Entry 6NJA (X-ray diffraction, 1.92 A resolution); this record covers chain A.

Chain A:
Molecule: Proto-oncogene tyrosine-protein kinase receptor Ret
From: Homo sapiens
Notes: EC 2.7.10.1
UniProtKB: P07949 (RET_HUMAN); residue numbers follow UniProt; this construct covers 705-1013
Amino-acid sequence (314 residues; numbered 700 to 1013; the number before each row is that of its first residue):
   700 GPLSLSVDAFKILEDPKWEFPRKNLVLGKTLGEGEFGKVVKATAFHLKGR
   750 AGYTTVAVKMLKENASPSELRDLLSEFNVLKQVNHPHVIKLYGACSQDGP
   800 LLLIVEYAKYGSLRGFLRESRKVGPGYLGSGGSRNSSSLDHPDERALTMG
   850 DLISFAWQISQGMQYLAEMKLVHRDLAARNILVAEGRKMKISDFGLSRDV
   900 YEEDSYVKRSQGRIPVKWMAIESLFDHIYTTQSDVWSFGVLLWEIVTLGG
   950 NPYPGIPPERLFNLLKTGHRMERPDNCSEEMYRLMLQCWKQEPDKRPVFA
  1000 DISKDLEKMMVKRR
Disordered / not traced: 823-842
Construct notes: expression tag (700-704)
Modified positions: Y900 (O-phosphotyrosine; PTR); Y905 (O-phosphotyrosine; PTR)
Small-molecule neighbours: adenine (ADE): L730, V738, A756, I788, V804, E805, Y806, A807, G810, L881
Swiss-Prot annotation at these positions:
  - active site: D874 (Proton acceptor)
  - binding site (ATP): L730 to V738, K758
  - binding site (semaxanib): E805 to A807
  - site: D707, A708 (Cleavage), L712, E713 (Breakpoint for translocation to form PCM1-RET)
  - modified residue (Phosphotyrosine): Y806, Y809, Y826, Y900, Y905, Y981
  - natural variant: L730 (L730I: Confers resistance to vandetanib, lenvatinib, cabozantinib and nintedanib inhibitors; L730V: Confers resistance to vandetanib, cabozantinib and nintedanib inhibitors), E732 (E732K: Confers resistance to cabozantinib inhibitor), V738 (V738A: Confers resistance to vandetanib, lenvatinib, cabozantinib and nintedanib inhibitors), E762 (E762Q: In HSCR1), S765 (S765P: In HSCR1), S767 (S767R: In HSCR1), E768 (E768D: In MTC), V778 (V778I: In a patient with renal agenesis; uncertain significance), N783 (N783S: In HSCR1), L790 (L790F: In MEN2A and MTC), Y791 (Y791F: In HSCR1, pheochromocytoma, MTC and MEN2A), V804 (V804L: In MTC; V804M: In MTC), 24 further natural variant entries in UniProt
  - mutagenesis: D707 (D707N: Impaired cleavage by caspase-3 and loss of induced cell death), E734 (E734A: Enhanced protein autophosphorylation due to enhanced substrate presentation in trans), K758 (K758R/M: Loss of kinase activity. No effect on interaction with and dissociation from CBLC and CD2AP), R912 (R912A: Enhanced protein autophosphorylation due to enhanced substrate presentation in trans), I913 (I913A: Enhanced protein autophosphorylation due to enhanced substrate presentation in trans)

In short:
Chain A binds adenine. UniProt lists active-site residue D874, 10 ATP-binding residues, 3 semaxanib-binding
residues and 6 mutagenesis sites.
Chain A is Proto-oncogene tyrosine-protein kinase receptor Ret (Homo sapiens); the structure, Structure of WT
RET protein tyrosine kinase domain at 1.92A resolution, was determined by X-ray diffraction together with 6NE7
and 6NEC from the same study.
